Entry 7K80 (X-ray diffraction, 2.40 A resolution); this record covers chains A and C of the 4 polymer chains in the assembly.

== Chain A ==
Name: MHC class I antigen
Organism: Homo sapiens
UniProt: A0A411J078 (A0A411J078_HUMAN); residues 1-276 here correspond to UniProt positions 25-300 (UniProt number = residue number + 24)
Sequence (276 residues; row label = number of the first residue in the row):
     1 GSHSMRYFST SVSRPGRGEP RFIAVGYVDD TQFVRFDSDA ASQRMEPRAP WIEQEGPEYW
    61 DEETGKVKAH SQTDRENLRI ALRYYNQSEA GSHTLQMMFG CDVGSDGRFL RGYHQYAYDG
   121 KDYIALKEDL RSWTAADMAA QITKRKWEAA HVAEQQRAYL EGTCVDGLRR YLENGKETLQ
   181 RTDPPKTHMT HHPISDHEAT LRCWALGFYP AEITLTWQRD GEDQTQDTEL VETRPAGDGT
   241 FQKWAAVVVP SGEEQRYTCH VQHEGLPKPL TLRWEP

== Chain C ==
Name: Arg-tyr-pro-leu-thr-phe-gly-trp
Sequence (8 residues; numbered 1 to 8; the number before each row is that of its first residue):
     1 RYPLTFGW

== Interface between chain A and chain C ==
Pairs across the interface - 43 pairs, chain A then chain C:
  Met5(A) with Arg1(C)
  Tyr7(A) with Arg1(C), hydrogen bond (side chain-backbone); Tyr2(C), hydrophobic
  Ser9(A) with Tyr2(C)
  Phe22(A) with Tyr2(C)
  Ala24(A) with Tyr2(C)
  Met45(A) with Tyr2(C), hydrophobic
  Tyr59(A) with Arg1(C)
  Glu62(A) with Arg1(C), salt bridge
  Glu63(A) with Arg1(C), salt bridge; Tyr2(C), hydrogen bond (side chain-backbone)
  Lys66(A) with Tyr2(C); Leu4(C)
  Val67(A) with Tyr2(C)
  His70(A) with Tyr2(C), hydrogen bond; Thr5(C)
  Thr73(A) with Thr5(C); Phe6(C); Gly7(C)
  Asn77(A) with Phe6(C); Gly7(C); Trp8(C), hydrogen bond (side chain-backbone)
  Ile80(A) with Trp8(C)
  Tyr84(A) with Trp8(C), hydrogen bond (side chain-backbone)
  Leu95(A) with Trp8(C), hydrophobic
  Phe99(A) with Arg1(C); Pro3(C), hydrophobic
  Tyr116(A) with Trp8(C)
  Tyr123(A) with Trp8(C)
  Thr143(A) with Trp8(C), hydrogen bond (side chain-backbone)
  Lys146(A) with Trp8(C), hydrogen bond (side chain-backbone)
  Trp147(A) with Phe6(C); Gly7(C), hydrogen bond (side chain-backbone); Trp8(C)
  Val152(A) with Phe6(C), hydrophobic
  Gln155(A) with Phe6(C)
  Gln156(A) with Leu4(C), hydrogen bond (side chain-backbone); Phe6(C)
  Tyr159(A) with Arg1(C), hydrogen bond (side chain-backbone); Tyr2(C), hydrogen bond (side chain-backbone); Pro3(C)
  Thr163(A) with Arg1(C)
  Tyr171(A) with Arg1(C), hydrogen bond (side chain-backbone)
Also at the interface, not in a pair above, chain A (36 interface residues in all): Ala69, Ala81, Met97, His114, Ala117, Tyr118, Gly167

== In short ==
36 residues of chain A and 8 residues of chain C are in contact; the contacts include 12 hydrogen bonds and 2
salt bridges. Among the polar pairs are Glu62(A)-Arg1(C), Glu63(A)-Arg1(C) and Tyr7(A)-Arg1(C).
Here chain A is MHC class I antigen (Homo sapiens) and chain C is Arg-tyr-pro-leu-thr-phe-gly-trp. Entry 7K80
(KIR3DL1*001 in complex with HLA-A*24:02 presenting the RYPLTFGW peptide) was determined by X-ray diffraction
(same publication as 7K81).
